Entry 8XPM (electron microscopy, 3.90 A resolution); this record covers chains q2 and R2 of the 68 polymer chains in the assembly.

# Chain q2 (and R2)
Protein: Tail tube protein
From: Escherichia phage Lambda
Notes: chain R2 of this document is another copy of the same molecule, construct and numbering; everything in this record applies to it too
Reference sequence: P03733 (TUBE_LAMBD); residues 1-246 here = UniProt positions 1-246
Chain sequence (246 residues; row label = number of the first residue in the row):
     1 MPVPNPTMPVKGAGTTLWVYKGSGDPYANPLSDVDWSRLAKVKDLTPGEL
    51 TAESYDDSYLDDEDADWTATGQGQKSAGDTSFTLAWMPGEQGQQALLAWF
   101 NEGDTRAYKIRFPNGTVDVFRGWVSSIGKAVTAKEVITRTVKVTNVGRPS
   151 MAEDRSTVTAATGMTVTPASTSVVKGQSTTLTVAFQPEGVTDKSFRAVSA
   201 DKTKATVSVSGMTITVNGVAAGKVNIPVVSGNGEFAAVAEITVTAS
Disordered / not traced: 1-3

# How chain q2 and chain R2 interact
Residue-residue contacts (18; chain q2 residue first):
  Glu53(q2) - Lys134(R2)  salt bridge
  Ser58(q2) - Lys43(R2)  hydrogen bond (backbone-side chain)
  Tyr59(q2) - Lys41(R2)  hydrogen bond (side chain-backbone)
  Tyr59(q2) - Val42(R2)
  Tyr59(q2) - Lys43(R2)
  Tyr59(q2) - Leu84(R2)
  Tyr59(q2) - Ala85(R2)  hydrogen bond (side chain-backbone)
  Tyr59(q2) - Met87(R2)
  Leu60(q2) - Arg38(R2)
  Leu60(q2) - Lys41(R2)
  Leu60(q2) - Val42(R2)
  Asp61(q2) - Ala13(R2)
  Asp61(q2) - Gly14(R2)  hydrogen bond (side chain-backbone)
  Asp61(q2) - Val42(R2)
  Asp61(q2) - Lys43(R2)
  Asp62(q2) - Ala13(R2)
  Asp62(q2) - Gly14(R2)
  Gln74(q2) - Lys134(R2)
Other interface residues (no listed pair), chain R2 (12 interface residues in all): Gly12, Thr15

# Overview
7 residues of chain q2 face 12 of chain R2 across their interface, with 4 hydrogen bonds and 1 salt bridge.
Polar contacts include Glu53(q2)-Lys134(R2), Ser58(q2)-Lys43(R2) and Tyr59(q2)-Lys41(R2).
Chain q2 and chain R2 are both Tail tube protein (Escherichia phage Lambda); the structure, Mature virion
portal of phage lambda with DNA, was determined by electron microscopy, deposited together with 8XOT, 8XOU,
8XOW and 8XQB.
